PDB entry 4OG3 | X-ray diffraction, 2.01 A resolution | chain A

Chain A:
Molecule: Menin
Source organism: Homo sapiens
UniProt: O00255 (MEN1_HUMAN); residue numbers follow UniProt; this construct covers 1-53, 74-386, 399-461, 548-593
Amino-acid sequence (480 residues; row label = number of the first residue in the row; note: 118 numbers in that range are skipped by the numbering (no residue carries them; nothing is unmodelled there); numbers below 1 keep their minus sign (Gly-4 is residue -4)):
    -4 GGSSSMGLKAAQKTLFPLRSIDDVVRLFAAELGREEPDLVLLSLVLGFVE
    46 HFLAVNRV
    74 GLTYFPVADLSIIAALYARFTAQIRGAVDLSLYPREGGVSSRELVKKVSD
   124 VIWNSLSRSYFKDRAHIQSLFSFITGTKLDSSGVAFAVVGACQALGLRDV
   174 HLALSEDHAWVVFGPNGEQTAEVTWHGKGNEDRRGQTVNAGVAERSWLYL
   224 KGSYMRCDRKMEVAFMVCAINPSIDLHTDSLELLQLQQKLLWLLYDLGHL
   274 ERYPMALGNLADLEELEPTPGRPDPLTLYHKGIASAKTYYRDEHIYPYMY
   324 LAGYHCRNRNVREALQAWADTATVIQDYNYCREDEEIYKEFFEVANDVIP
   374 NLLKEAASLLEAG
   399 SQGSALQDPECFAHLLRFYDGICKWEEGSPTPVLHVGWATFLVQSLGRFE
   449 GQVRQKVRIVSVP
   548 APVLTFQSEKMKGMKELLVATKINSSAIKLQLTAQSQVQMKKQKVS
Unresolved in the structure: -4 to 1, 587-593
Construct notes: expression tag (-4 to 0)
Ligand contacts: 2S6 (4-(3-{4-[(R)-cyclopentyl(hydroxy)phenylmethyl]piperidin-1-yl}propoxy)benzonitrile): Ser155, Leu177, Ser178, Glu179, Asp180, His181, Phe238, Cys241, Ala242, Met278, Tyr319, Met322, Tyr323, Ala325, Gly326, Trp341, Glu363, Val367
Swiss-Prot annotation at these positions:
  - natural variant: Pro12 (P12L: In MEN1), Leu22 (L22R: In MEN1), Glu26 (E26K: In parathyroid adenoma and MEN1), Leu39 (L39W: In MEN1), Gly42 (G42D: In MEN1), Glu45 (E45G: In MEN1; E45K: In MEN1), Leu89 to Ala95 (deletion: In MEN1), Arg98 (R98L: In MEN1), Gly110 (G110E: In MEN1), Lys119 (deletion: In MEN1), Lys135 (K135I: In MEN1), His139 (H139D: In MEN1; H139P: In MEN1; H139R: In MEN1; H139Y: In MEN1), 73 further natural variant entries in UniProt
  - mutagenesis: Ala182 (A182F: Reduced interaction with KMT2A), Met278 (M278W: Loss of interaction with KMT2A and JUND), Asp285 (D285R: Reduced interaction with KMT2A; when associated with R-288 and R-290), Glu288 (E288R: Reduced interaction with KMT2A; when associated with R-285 and R-290), Glu290 (E290R: Reduced interaction with KMT2A; when associated with R-285 and R-288), Tyr319 (Y319A: Reduced interaction with KMT2A), Tyr323 (Y323A: Reduced interaction with KMT2A), Glu366 (E366A: Reduced interaction with KMT2A; when associated with A-370), Asp370 (D370A: Reduced interaction with KMT2A; when associated with A-366)
From the paper describing this entry:
  - binding site for 2S6: Ser155, Leu177, Asp180, His181, Phe238, Cys241, Ala242, Met278, Tyr319, Met322, Tyr323, Trp341, Glu363

Overview:
Ligands of chain A: compound 2S6. UniProt lists 9 mutagenesis sites. From the paper: a binding site for 2S6 at
Ser155, Leu177 and Asp180 among others.
Chain A is Menin (Homo sapiens); the structure, Human menin with bound inhibitor MIV-3R, was determined by
X-ray diffraction, deposited together with 4OG4, 4OG5, 4OG6 and 4OG8.
